Entry 8CJ0 (X-ray diffraction, 1.99 A resolution); this record covers chains A and B.

Chain A (and B):
Protein: Oxygen-insensitive NAD(P)H nitroreductase
Organism: Escherichia coli
Notes: EC 1.-.-.-, 1.5.1.34; chain B of this document is another copy of the same molecule, construct and numbering; everything in this record applies to it too
UniProtKB: P38489 (NFSB_ECOLI); numbering as in UniProt (aligned over 1-217)
Amino-acid sequence (217 residues; numbered 1 to 217; the number before each row is that of its first residue):
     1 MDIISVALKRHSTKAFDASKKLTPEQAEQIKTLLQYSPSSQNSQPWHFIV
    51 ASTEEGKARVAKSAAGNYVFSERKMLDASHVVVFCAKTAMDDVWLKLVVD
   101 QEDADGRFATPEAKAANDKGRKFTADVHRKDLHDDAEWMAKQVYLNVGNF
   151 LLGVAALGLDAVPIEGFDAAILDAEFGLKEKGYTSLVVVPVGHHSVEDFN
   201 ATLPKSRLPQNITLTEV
Not modelled in the structure: 1
Differences from the reference sequence: conflict Gln41 (Thr in P38489), Ser71 (Asn in P38489), Thr124 (Phe in P38489), Val127 (Met in P38489)
Residues lining bound ligands:
  - FMN (flavin mononucleotide), molecule 1: Arg10, His11, Ser12, Lys14, Ser71, Lys74, Tyr144, Val162, Pro163, Ile164, Glu165, Gly166, Asn200, Lys205, Arg207
  - FMN, molecule 2: Pro38, Ser39, Ser40, Gln41, Asn42, Gln142, Leu145
  - nicotinic acid (NIO): Ser40, Gln41, Thr124
From the paper describing this entry:
  - binding site for flavin mononucleotide: Ser71

How chain A and chain B interact:
Residue-residue contacts (138; chain A residue first):
  Asp2(A) - Gln29(B)
  Ile3(A) - Gly153(B)
  Ile3(A) - Ala156(B)  hydrophobic
  Ile3(A) - Leu157(B)  hydrophobic
  Ile4(A) - Gln29(B)
  Ile4(A) - Leu33(B)  hydrophobic
  Leu8(A) - Thr32(B)
  Leu8(A) - Tyr36(B)  hydrophobic
  Arg10(A) - Pro38(B)
  Gln29(A) - Asp2(B)
  Gln29(A) - Ile4(B)
  Lys31(A) - Gln210(B)
  Lys31(A) - Leu214(B)
  Lys31(A) - Glu216(B)  salt bridge
  Thr32(A) - Leu8(B)
  Thr32(A) - Gln210(B)
  Leu33(A) - Ile4(B)  hydrophobic
  Gln35(A) - Arg207(B)
  Gln35(A) - Leu208(B)  hydrogen bond (side chain-backbone)
  Gln35(A) - Pro209(B)
  Gln35(A) - Gln210(B)  hydrogen bond
  Tyr36(A) - Leu8(B)  hydrophobic
  Tyr36(A) - Lys205(B)
  Tyr36(A) - Arg207(B)  hydrogen bond (backbone-side chain)
  Ser37(A) - Arg207(B)  hydrogen bond (backbone-side chain)
  Pro38(A) - Arg10(B)
  Pro38(A) - Arg207(B)
  Ser40(A) - Glu165(B)  hydrogen bond
  Asn42(A) - Ser206(B)  hydrogen bond (side chain-backbone)
  Asn42(A) - Arg207(B)  hydrogen bond
  Gln44(A) - Arg207(B)
  Gln44(A) - Leu208(B)  hydrogen bond (side chain-backbone)
  His47(A) - Ile212(B)  hydrogen bond (side chain-backbone)
  His47(A) - Thr213(B)  hydrogen bond (side chain-backbone)
  His47(A) - Leu214(B)
  His47(A) - Thr215(B)  hydrogen bond
  Phe48(A) - Thr213(B)  hydrogen bond (backbone-backbone)
  Phe48(A) - Leu214(B)
  Phe48(A) - Thr215(B)  hydrogen bond (backbone-backbone)
  Ile49(A) - Thr215(B)
  Ile49(A) - Val217(B)  hydrophobic
  Val50(A) - Thr215(B)  hydrogen bond (backbone-backbone)
  Val50(A) - Glu216(B)
  Val50(A) - Val217(B)  hydrogen bond (backbone-backbone)
  Ala51(A) - Val217(B)
  Ser52(A) - Val217(B)  hydrogen bond (backbone-backbone)
  Thr53(A) - Val217(B)  hydrogen bond (side chain-backbone)
  Trp94(A) - Leu208(B)  hydrophobic
  Trp94(A) - Ile212(B)  hydrophobic
  Leu97(A) - Leu208(B)
  Gln101(A) - Ser206(B)
  Gln101(A) - Arg207(B)
  Gln101(A) - Pro209(B)
  Glu102(A) - Ser206(B)  hydrogen bond (backbone-side chain)
  Asp105(A) - Pro204(B)
  Asp105(A) - Lys205(B)
  Asp105(A) - Ser206(B)  hydrogen bond
  Asp105(A) - Arg207(B)
  Gly106(A) - Pro204(B)
  Arg107(A) - Asn200(B)  hydrogen bond
  Arg107(A) - Leu203(B)
  Arg107(A) - Pro204(B)  hydrogen bond (side chain-backbone)
  Arg107(A) - Ser206(B)
  Glu137(A) - Glu137(B)
  Trp138(A) - Glu165(B)  hydrogen bond
  Ala140(A) - Lys141(B)
  Lys141(A) - Ala140(B)
  Lys141(A) - Tyr144(B)
  Gln142(A) - Glu165(B)  hydrogen bond
  Tyr144(A) - Lys141(B)
  Tyr144(A) - Gln142(B)
  Tyr144(A) - Leu145(B)
  Leu145(A) - Tyr144(B)
  Leu145(A) - Val147(B)  hydrophobic
  Leu145(A) - Gly148(B)
  Val147(A) - Leu145(B)  hydrophobic
  Gly148(A) - Leu145(B)
  Gly148(A) - Gly148(B)
  Gly148(A) - Asn149(B)
  Asn149(A) - Gly148(B)
  Asn149(A) - Asn149(B)
  Asn149(A) - Leu152(B)
  Leu152(A) - Asn149(B)
  Leu152(A) - Gly153(B)
  Gly153(A) - Ile3(B)
  Gly153(A) - Leu152(B)
  Ala156(A) - Ile3(B)  hydrophobic
  Leu157(A) - Ile3(B)  hydrophobic
  Glu165(A) - Ser40(B)  hydrogen bond
  Glu165(A) - Trp138(B)  hydrogen bond
  Glu165(A) - Gln142(B)  hydrogen bond
  Asn200(A) - Arg107(B)  hydrogen bond
  Leu203(A) - Arg107(B)
  Pro204(A) - Asp105(B)
  Pro204(A) - Gly106(B)
  Pro204(A) - Arg107(B)  hydrogen bond (backbone-side chain)
  Lys205(A) - Tyr36(B)
  Lys205(A) - Asp105(B)
  Ser206(A) - Asn42(B)  hydrogen bond (backbone-side chain)
  Ser206(A) - Gln101(B)
  Ser206(A) - Glu102(B)  hydrogen bond (side chain-backbone)
  Ser206(A) - Asp105(B)  hydrogen bond
  Ser206(A) - Arg107(B)
  Arg207(A) - Gln35(B)
  Arg207(A) - Tyr36(B)  hydrogen bond (side chain-backbone)
  Arg207(A) - Ser37(B)  hydrogen bond (side chain-backbone)
  Arg207(A) - Pro38(B)
  Arg207(A) - Asn42(B)  hydrogen bond
  Arg207(A) - Gln44(B)
  Arg207(A) - Gln101(B)
  Arg207(A) - Asp105(B)
  Leu208(A) - Gln35(B)  hydrogen bond (backbone-side chain)
  Leu208(A) - Gln44(B)  hydrogen bond (backbone-side chain)
  Leu208(A) - Trp94(B)  hydrophobic
  Leu208(A) - Leu97(B)
  Pro209(A) - Gln35(B)
  Pro209(A) - Gln101(B)
  Gln210(A) - Lys31(B)
  Gln210(A) - Gln35(B)  hydrogen bond
  Ile212(A) - His47(B)
  Ile212(A) - Trp94(B)  hydrophobic
  Thr213(A) - His47(B)  hydrogen bond (backbone-side chain)
  Thr213(A) - Phe48(B)  hydrogen bond (backbone-backbone)
  Leu214(A) - Lys31(B)
  Leu214(A) - His47(B)
  Leu214(A) - Phe48(B)
  Thr215(A) - His47(B)  hydrogen bond
  Thr215(A) - Phe48(B)  hydrogen bond (backbone-backbone)
  Thr215(A) - Ile49(B)
  Thr215(A) - Val50(B)  hydrogen bond (backbone-backbone)
  Glu216(A) - Lys31(B)  salt bridge
  Glu216(A) - Val50(B)
  Val217(A) - Ile49(B)  hydrophobic
  Val217(A) - Val50(B)  hydrogen bond (backbone-backbone)
  Val217(A) - Ala51(B)
  Val217(A) - Ser52(B)  hydrogen bond (backbone-backbone)
  Val217(A) - Thr53(B)  hydrogen bond (backbone-side chain)
  Val217(A) - Gly56(B)
Interface residues without a listed pair, chain A (69 interface residues in all): Ala7, Leu34, Trp46, Gly56, Arg59, Val98, Leu151, Phe176, Leu186
Interface residues without a listed pair, chain B (69 interface residues in all): Ala7, Leu34, Trp46, Arg59, Val98, Leu151, Phe176, Leu186

Summary:
The chain A/chain B interface involves 69 residues from each chain, with 45 hydrogen bonds and 2 salt bridges.
Among the polar pairs are Lys31(A)-Glu216(B), Gln35(A)-Leu208(B) and Gln35(A)-Gln210(B). Bound to chain A:
flavin mononucleotide and nicotinic acid. From the paper: a binding site for flavin mononucleotide at
Ser71(A).
Chain A and chain B are both Oxygen-insensitive NAD(P)H nitroreductase (Escherichia coli); the structure, E.
coli NfsB-T41Q/N71S/F124T/M127V mutant bound to nicotinate, was determined by X-ray diffraction (same
publication as 8C5E, 8C5F, 8C5P and 8CCV).
